9HDL - chain A; structure by X-ray diffraction, 1.60 A resolution.

Chain A:
Name: Clavaminate synthase-like protein
Source organism: Neurospora crassa
Reference sequence: Q7SHQ5 (Q7SHQ5_NEUCR); residues 1-370 here = UniProt positions 1-370
Sequence (390 residues; numbered -19 to 370; the number before each row is that of its first residue; numbers below 1 keep their minus sign (Met-19 is residue -19)):
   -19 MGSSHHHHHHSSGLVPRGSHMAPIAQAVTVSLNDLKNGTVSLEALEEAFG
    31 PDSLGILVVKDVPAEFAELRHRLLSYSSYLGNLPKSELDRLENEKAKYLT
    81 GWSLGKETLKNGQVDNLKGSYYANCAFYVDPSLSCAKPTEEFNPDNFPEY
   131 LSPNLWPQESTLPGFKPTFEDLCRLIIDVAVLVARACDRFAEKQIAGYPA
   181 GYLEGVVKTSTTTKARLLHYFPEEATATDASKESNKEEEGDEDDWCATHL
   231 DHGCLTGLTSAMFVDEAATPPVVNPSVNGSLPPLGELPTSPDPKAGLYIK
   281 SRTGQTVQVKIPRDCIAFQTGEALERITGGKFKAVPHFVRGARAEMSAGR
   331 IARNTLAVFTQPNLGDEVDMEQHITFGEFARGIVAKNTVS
Not modelled in the structure: -19 to -3, 88-94, 204-225
Sequence notes: initiating methionine (-19); expression tag (-18 to 0)
Metal / ion sites: Fe ion: His229, Asp231, His317

Overview:
The Fe ion site is built by His229, Asp231 and His317.
Chain A is Clavaminate synthase-like protein (Neurospora crassa); the structure, Crystal structure of
Pyrimidine Nucleoside 2'-Hydroxylase (PDN2'H) from Neurospora crassa, was determined by X-ray diffraction
(same publication as 9HDM).
